8JJC - chains C and E of the 6 polymer chains in the assembly; structure by X-ray diffraction, 2.76 A resolution.

== Chain C ==
Name: Tubulin alpha-1B chain
Source organism: Sus scrofa
UniProt: Q2XVP4 (TBA1B_PIG); residues 1-451 here = UniProt positions 1-451
Chain sequence (451 residues; numbered 1 to 451; the number before each row is that of its first residue):
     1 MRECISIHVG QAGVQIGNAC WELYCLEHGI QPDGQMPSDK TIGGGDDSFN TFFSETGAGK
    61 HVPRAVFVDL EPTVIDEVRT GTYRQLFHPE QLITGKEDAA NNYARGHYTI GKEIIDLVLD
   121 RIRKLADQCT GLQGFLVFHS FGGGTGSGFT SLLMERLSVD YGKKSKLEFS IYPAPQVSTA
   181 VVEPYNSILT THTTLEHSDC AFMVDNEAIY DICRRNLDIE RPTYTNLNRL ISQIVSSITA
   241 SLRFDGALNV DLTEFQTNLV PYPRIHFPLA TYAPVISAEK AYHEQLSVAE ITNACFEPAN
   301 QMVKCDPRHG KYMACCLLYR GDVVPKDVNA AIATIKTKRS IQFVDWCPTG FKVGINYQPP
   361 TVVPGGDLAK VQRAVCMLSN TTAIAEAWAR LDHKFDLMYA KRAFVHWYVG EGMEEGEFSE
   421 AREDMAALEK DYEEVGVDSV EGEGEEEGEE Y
Unresolved in the structure: 441-451
Curated features (UniProtKB/Swiss-Prot):
  - motif: Met1 to Cys4 (MREC motif)
  - active site: Glu254
  - binding site (GTP): Gly10, Gln11, Ala12, Gln15, Glu71, Ala99, Ser140, Gly143, Gly144, Thr145, Gly146, Thr179, Glu183, Asn206, Tyr224, Asn228, Leu252
  - binding site (Mg(2+)): Glu71
  - site: Tyr451 (Involved in polymerization)
  - modified residue: Lys40 (N6,N6,N6-trimethyllysine), Ser48 (Phosphoserine), Ser232 (Phosphoserine), Tyr282 (3'-nitrotyrosine), Arg339 (Omega-N-methylarginine), Ser439 (Phosphoserine), Glu443 (5-glutamyl polyglutamate), Glu445 (5-glutamyl polyglutamate), Tyr451 (3'-nitrotyrosine)
  - cross-link (Glycyl lysine isopeptide (Lys-Gly)): Lys326 (interchain with G-Cter in ubiquitin), Lys370 (interchain with G-Cter in ubiquitin)
Ion coordination: Ca2+ site 1: Asp39, Thr41, Gly44, Glu55; Ca2+ site 2: Tyr282 (shared with 1 residue of chain B)
Ligand contacts: GTP (guanosine-5'-triphosphate): Gly10, Gln11, Ala12, Gln15, Ile16, Asp69, Asp98, Ala99, Ala100, Asn101, Ser140, Gly142, Gly143, Gly144, Thr145, Gly146, Ile171, Tyr172, Pro173, Val177, Ser178, Thr179, Glu183, Asn206, Tyr224, Leu227, Asn228, Ile231

== Chain E ==
Name: Stathmin-4
Source organism: Rattus norvegicus
UniProt: P63043 (STMN4_RAT); residues -43 to 145 here correspond to UniProt positions 1-189 (UniProt number = residue number + 44)
Chain sequence (189 residues; numbered -43 to 145; the number before each row is that of its first residue; numbers below 1 keep their minus sign (Met-43 is residue -43)):
   -43 MTLAAYKEKM KELPLVSLFC SCFLSDPLNK SSYKYEADTV DLNWCVISDM EVIELNKCTS
    17 GQSFEVILKP PSFDGVPEFN ASLPRRRDPS LEEIQKKLEA AEERRKYQEA ELLKHLAEKR
    77 EHEREVIQKA IEENNNFIKM AKEKLAQKME SNKENREAHL AAMLERLQEK DKHAEEVRKN
   137 KELKEEASR
Unresolved in the structure: -43 to 5, 29-43, 144-145
Curated features (UniProtKB/Swiss-Prot):
  - modified residue: Ser46 (Phosphoserine)
  - lipidation (S-palmitoyl cysteine): Cys-24, Cys-22

== Interface between chain C and chain E ==
Pairs across the interface (29):
  His107(C) with Lys104(E); Met105(E)
  Tyr108(C) with Lys104(E); Met105(E), hydrophobic; Asn108(E)
  Thr109(C) with Arg112(E)
  Lys112(C) with Met105(E)
  Glu155(C) with Leu101(E); Lys104(E), salt bridge
  Arg156(C) with Leu101(E)
  Ser158(C) with Phe93(E); Ile94(E)
  Val159(C) with Ile94(E); Ala97(E), hydrophobic; Lys98(E)
  Gly162(C) with Ile94(E)
  Lys163(C) with Asn90(E); Phe93(E)
  Glu196(C) with Phe93(E)
  Val409(C) with His115(E)
  Gly410(C) with Arg112(E)
  Glu411(C) with Asn108(E); Arg112(E), salt bridge
  Gly412(C) with Asn108(E), hydrogen bond (backbone-side chain); Asn111(E), hydrogen bond (backbone-side chain); Arg112(E)
  Met413(C) with Asn108(E)
  Glu414(C) with Ser107(E), hydrogen bond; Asn111(E), hydrogen bond
Other interface residues (no listed pair), chain C (21 interface residues in all): Leu152, Thr193, His197, Glu417

== Overview ==
21 residues of chain C face 13 of chain E across their interface, with 4 hydrogen bonds and 2 salt bridges.
Polar contacts include Glu155(C)-Lys104(E), Glu411(C)-Arg112(E) and Gly412(C)-Asn108(E). Bound to chain C:
GTP.
Here chain C is Tubulin alpha-1B chain (Sus scrofa) and chain E is Stathmin-4 (Rattus norvegicus). Entry 8JJC
(Tubulin-Y62) was determined by X-ray diffraction (same publication as 8JJB).
